PDB entry 7O4L | electron microscopy, 3.40 A resolution | chains 2 and 7 of the 17 polymer chains in the assembly

Chain 2:
Protein: General transcription and DNA repair factor IIH subunit TFB2
From: Saccharomyces cerevisiae (strain ATCC 204508 / S288c)
UniProt: Q02939 (TFB2_YEAST); residue numbers follow UniProt; this construct covers 1-513
Amino-acid sequence (517 residues; numbered -3 to 513; the number before each row is that of its first residue; numbers below 1 keep their minus sign (Gly-3 is residue -3)):
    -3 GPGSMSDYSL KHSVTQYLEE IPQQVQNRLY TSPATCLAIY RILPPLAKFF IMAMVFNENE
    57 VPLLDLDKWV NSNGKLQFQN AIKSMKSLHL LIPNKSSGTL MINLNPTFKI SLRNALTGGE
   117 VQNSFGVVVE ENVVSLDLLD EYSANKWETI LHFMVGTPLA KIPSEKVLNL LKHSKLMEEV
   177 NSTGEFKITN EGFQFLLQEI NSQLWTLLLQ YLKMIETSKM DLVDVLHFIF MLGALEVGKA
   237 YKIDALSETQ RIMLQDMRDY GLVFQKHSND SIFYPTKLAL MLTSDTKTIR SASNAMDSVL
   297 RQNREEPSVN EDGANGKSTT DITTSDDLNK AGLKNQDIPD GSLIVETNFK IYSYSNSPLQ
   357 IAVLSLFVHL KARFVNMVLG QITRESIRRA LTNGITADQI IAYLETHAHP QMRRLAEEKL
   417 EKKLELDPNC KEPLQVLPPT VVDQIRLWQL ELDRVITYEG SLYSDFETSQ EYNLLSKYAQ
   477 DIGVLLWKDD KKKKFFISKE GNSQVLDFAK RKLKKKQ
Disordered / not traced: -3 to 4, 214-215, 240-241, 264-266, 283-333, 508-513
Differences from the reference sequence: expression tag (-3 to 0)

Chain 7:
Protein: General transcription and DNA repair factor IIH helicase subunit XPB
From: Saccharomyces cerevisiae (strain ATCC 204508 / S288c)
Notes: EC 3.6.4.12
UniProt: Q00578 (RAD25_YEAST); numbering as in UniProt (aligned over 1-843)
Amino-acid sequence (843 residues; numbered 1 to 843; the number before each row is that of its first residue):
     1 MTDVEGYQPK SKGKIFPDMG ESFFSSDEDS PATDAEIDEN YDDNRETSEG RGERDTGAMV
    61 TGLKKPRKKT KSSRHTAADS SMNQMDAKDK ALLQDTNSDI PADFVPDSVS GMFRSHDFSY
   121 LRLRPDHASR PLWISPSDGR IILESFSPLA EQAQDFLVTI AEPISRPSHI HEYKITAYSL
   181 YAAVSVGLET DDIISVLDRL SKVPVAESII NFIKGATISY GKVKLVIKHN RYFVETTQAD
   241 ILQMLLNDSV IGPLRIDSDH QVQPPEDVLQ QQLQQTAGKP ATNVNPNDVE AVFSAVIGGD
   301 NEREEEDDDI DAVHSFEIAN ESVEVVKKRC QEIDYPVLEE YDFRNDHRNP DLDIDLKPST
   361 QIRPYQEKSL SKMFGNGRAR SGIIVLPCGA GKTLVGITAA CTIKKSVIVL CTSSVSVMQW
   421 RQQFLQWCTL QPENCAVFTS DNKEMFQTES GLVVSTYSMV ANTRNRSHDS QKVMDFLTGR
   481 EWGFIILDEV HVVPAAMFRR VVSTIAAHAK LGLTATLVRE DDKIGDLNFL IGPKLYEANW
   541 MELSQKGHIA NVQCAEVWCP MTAEFYQEYL RETARKRMLL YIMNPTKFQA CQFLIQYHER
   601 RGDKIIVFSD NVYALQEYAL KMGKPFIYGS TPQQERMNIL QNFQYNDQIN TIFLSKVGDT
   661 SIDLPEATCL IQISSHYGSR RQEAQRLGRI LRAKRRNDEG FNAFFYSLVS KDTQEMYYST
   721 KRQAFLVDQG YAFKVITHLH GMENIPNLAY ASPRERRELL QEVLLKNEEA AGIEVGDDAD
   781 NSVGRGSNGH KRFKSKAVRG EGSLSGLAGG EDMAYMEYST NKNKELKEHH PLIRKMYYKN
   841 LKK
Disordered / not traced: 1-100, 253-312, 768-843
Small-molecule neighbours: ADP / beryllium trifluoride: Gln361, Arg363, Gln366, Pro387, Cys388, Gly389, Ala390, Gly391, Lys392, Thr393, Leu394, Gln423, Trp427, Glu489, Ala515, Ser661, Asp663, Arg689, Arg692
Swiss-Prot annotation at these positions:
  - motif: Lys64 to His75 (Nuclear localization signal), Asp488 to His491 (DEAH box)
  - binding site (ATP): Leu386 to Thr393
  - modified residue: Ser752 (Phosphoserine)
  - natural variant: Trp427 (W427L: In suppressor mutant)
  - mutagenesis: Lys392 (K392R: Lethal in vivo. Defective in translation in vitro), Glu489 (E489Q: Loss of DNA translocase function of TFHII), Val798 to Lys843 (Increased UV sensitivity)

Chain 2 / chain 7 interface:
Contacting residue pairs (51; chain 2 residue first):
  His148(2) - Val109(7)
  Thr153(2) - Val109(7)
  Thr153(2) - Met112(7)
  Ile340(2) - Ile170(7)  hydrophobic
  Glu342(2) - Pro167(7)
  Glu342(2) - Ser168(7)  hydrogen bond
  Glu342(2) - His169(7)  salt bridge
  Thr343(2) - Gly730(7)
  Asn344(2) - Ser165(7)
  Asn344(2) - Pro167(7)
  Asn344(2) - Val727(7)
  Lys346(2) - Ser165(7)
  Lys346(2) - Glu172(7)  salt bridge
  Tyr348(2) - Ile170(7)
  Tyr350(2) - Trp133(7)  hydrophobic
  Tyr350(2) - Glu144(7)  hydrogen bond
  Tyr350(2) - Phe146(7)
  Ile357(2) - Phe113(7)  hydrophobic
  Ala358(2) - Met112(7)  hydrophobic
  Ser361(2) - Met112(7)
  Leu366(2) - Phe113(7)  hydrophobic
  Lys367(2) - His116(7)
  Ala368(2) - Phe113(7)
  Ala368(2) - Phe118(7)  hydrophobic
  Arg369(2) - Asp107(7)  salt bridge
  Arg369(2) - Phe113(7)
  Arg369(2) - His116(7)
  Arg369(2) - Asp117(7)  salt bridge
  Arg369(2) - Phe118(7)  hydrogen bond (backbone-backbone)
  Arg369(2) - Ser119(7)  hydrogen bond
  Phe370(2) - Phe118(7)  hydrophobic
  Phe370(2) - Trp133(7)  hydrophobic
  Phe370(2) - Ile134(7)
  Phe370(2) - Ser135(7)
  Val371(2) - Ser119(7)
  Val371(2) - Leu121(7)
  Asn372(2) - Leu123(7)
  Asn372(2) - His127(7)
  Asn372(2) - Trp133(7)
  Met373(2) - Trp133(7)  hydrophobic
  Val374(2) - Phe113(7)  hydrophobic
  Leu375(2) - Arg140(7)
  Leu375(2) - Ile142(7)  hydrophobic
  Gln407(2) - Phe146(7)
  Gln407(2) - His169(7)
  Leu411(2) - His169(7)
  Leu422(2) - Gly700(7)
  Thr436(2) - Ala732(7)
  Thr436(2) - Phe733(7)
  Leu443(2) - Val735(7)  hydrophobic
  Arg450(2) - Asp712(7)  salt bridge
Interface residues without a listed pair, chain 2 (33 interface residues in all): Pro154, Pro354, His405, Met408, Asp439
Interface residues without a listed pair, chain 7 (38 interface residues in all): Ser108, Lys202, Trp558, Lys711, Asp728, Lys734, Thr737

In short:
Chain 2 and chain 7 form an interface of 33 and 38 residues respectively; the contacts include 4 hydrogen
bonds and 5 salt bridges. Polar pairs include Glu342(2)-His169(7), Lys346(2)-Glu172(7) and
Arg369(2)-Asp107(7). Ligands of chain 7: ADP / beryllium trifluoride.
Here chain 2 is General transcription and DNA repair factor IIH subunit TFB2 and chain 7 is General
transcription and DNA repair factor IIH helicase subunit XPB, both from Saccharomyces cerevisiae (strain ATCC
204508 / S288c). Entry 7O4L (Yeast TFIIH in the expanded state within the pre-initiation complex) was
determined by electron microscopy, deposited together with 7O4I, 7O4J, 7O4K, 7O72, 7O73 and 7O75.
